7W88 - chain A; structure by electron microscopy, 3.50 A resolution.

== Chain A ==
Name: RNA-dependent RNA polymerase
Organism: Zea mays
Notes: EC 2.7.7.48
Reference sequence: Q19VG2 (Q19VG2_MAIZE); residues 1-1127 here = UniProt positions 1-1127
Sequence (1131 residues; each row starts with the number of its first residue; numbers below 1 keep their minus sign (Ala-3 is residue -3)):
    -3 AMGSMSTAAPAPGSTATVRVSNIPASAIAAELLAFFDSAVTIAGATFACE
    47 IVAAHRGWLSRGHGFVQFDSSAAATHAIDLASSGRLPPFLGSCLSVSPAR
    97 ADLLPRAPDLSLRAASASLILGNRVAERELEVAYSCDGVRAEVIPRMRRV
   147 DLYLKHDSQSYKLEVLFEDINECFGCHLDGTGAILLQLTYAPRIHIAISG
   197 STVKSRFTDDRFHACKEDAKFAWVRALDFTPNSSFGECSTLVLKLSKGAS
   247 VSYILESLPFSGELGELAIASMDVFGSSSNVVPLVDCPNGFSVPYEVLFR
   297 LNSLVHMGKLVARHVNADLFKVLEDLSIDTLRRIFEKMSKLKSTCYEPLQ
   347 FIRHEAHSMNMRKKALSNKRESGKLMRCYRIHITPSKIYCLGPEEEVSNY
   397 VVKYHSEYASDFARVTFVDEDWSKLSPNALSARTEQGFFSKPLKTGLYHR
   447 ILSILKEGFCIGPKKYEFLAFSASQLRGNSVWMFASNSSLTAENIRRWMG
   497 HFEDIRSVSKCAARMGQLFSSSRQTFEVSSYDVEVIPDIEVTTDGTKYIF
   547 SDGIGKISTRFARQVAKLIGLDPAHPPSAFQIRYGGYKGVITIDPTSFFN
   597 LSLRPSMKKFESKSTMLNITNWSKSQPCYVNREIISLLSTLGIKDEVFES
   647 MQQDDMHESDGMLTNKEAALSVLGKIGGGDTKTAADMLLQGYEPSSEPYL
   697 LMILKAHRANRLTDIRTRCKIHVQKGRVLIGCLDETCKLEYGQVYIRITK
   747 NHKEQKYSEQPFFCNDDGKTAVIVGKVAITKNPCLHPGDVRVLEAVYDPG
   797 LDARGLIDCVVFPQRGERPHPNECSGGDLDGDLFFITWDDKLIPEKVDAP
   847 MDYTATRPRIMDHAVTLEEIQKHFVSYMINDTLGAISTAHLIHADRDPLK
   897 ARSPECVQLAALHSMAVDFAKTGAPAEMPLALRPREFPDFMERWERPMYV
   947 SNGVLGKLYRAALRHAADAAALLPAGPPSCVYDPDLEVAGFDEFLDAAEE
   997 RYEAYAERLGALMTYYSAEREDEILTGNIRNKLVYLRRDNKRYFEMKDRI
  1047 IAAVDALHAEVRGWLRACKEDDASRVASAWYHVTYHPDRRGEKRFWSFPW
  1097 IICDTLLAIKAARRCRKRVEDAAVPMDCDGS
Unresolved in the structure: -3 to 111, 195-218, 268-275, 357-369, 429-436, 849-853, 959-995, 1062-1070, 1112-1127
Cystine bridges: Cys728-Cys805
Differences from the reference sequence: expression tag (-3 to 0); engineered mutation Ala962 (Glu in Q19VG2), Ala963 (Glu in Q19VG2), Ala966 (Glu in Q19VG2)

== Summary ==
Chain A is RNA-dependent RNA polymerase (Zea mays); the structure, CryoEM structure of open form ZmRDR2 at 3.5
Angstroms resolution, was determined by electron microscopy (same publication as 7W82 and 7W84).
